PDB entry 7F1G | X-ray diffraction, 1.50 A resolution | chains A and D

# Chain A
Name: Beta-secretase 2
Source organism: Homo sapiens
Notes: EC 3.4.23.45
UniProtKB: Q9Y5Z0 (BACE2_HUMAN); residues 13-398 here correspond to UniProt positions 75-460 (UniProt number = residue number + 62)
Chain sequence (386 residues; numbered 13 to 398; the number before each row is that of its first residue):
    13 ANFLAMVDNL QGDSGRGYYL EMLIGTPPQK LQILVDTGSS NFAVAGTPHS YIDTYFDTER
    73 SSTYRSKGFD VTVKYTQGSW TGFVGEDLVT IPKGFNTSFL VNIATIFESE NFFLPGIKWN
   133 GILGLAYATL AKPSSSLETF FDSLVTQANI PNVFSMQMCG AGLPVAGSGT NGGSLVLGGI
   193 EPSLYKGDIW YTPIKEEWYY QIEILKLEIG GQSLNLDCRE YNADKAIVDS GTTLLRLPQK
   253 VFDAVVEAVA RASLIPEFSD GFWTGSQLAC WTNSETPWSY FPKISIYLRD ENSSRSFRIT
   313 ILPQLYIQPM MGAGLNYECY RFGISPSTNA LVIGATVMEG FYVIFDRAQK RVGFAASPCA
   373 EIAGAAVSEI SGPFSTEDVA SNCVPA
Not modelled in the structure: 26, 127-129, 174-182, 285-287, 323-329, 398
UniProt features mapped onto this chain:
  - active site: Asp-48, Asp-241
  - glycosylation (N-linked (GlcNAc...) asparagine): Asn-108, Asn-304
Disulfide bonds: Cys-171/Cys-371, Cys-230/Cys-395, Cys-282/Cys-331
Small-molecule neighbours: 0QQ (N-[3-[(4R,5R,6R)-2-azanyl-5-fluoranyl-4,6-dimethyl-5,6-dihydro-1,3-thiazin-4-yl]-4-fluoranyl-phenyl]-2,3-dihydro-[1,4]dioxino[2,3-c]pyridine-7-carboxamide): Asp-25, Gly-27, Arg-28, Gly-29, Tyr-30, Leu-46, Asp-48, Gly-50, Ser-51, Tyr-87, Phe-124, Trp-131, Ile-134, Asp-241, Ser-242, Gly-243, Thr-244, Thr-245, Ala-347, Glu-351

# Chain D
Name: Xaperone
Source organism: Homo sapiens
Chain sequence (113 residues; numbered 159 to 271; the number before each row is that of its first residue):
   159 AQVQLQESGG GLVQPGGSLR LSCAASGFTF SSAIMTWVRQ APGKGREWVS TIGSDGSITT
   219 YADSVKGRFT ISRDNARNTL YLQMNSLKPE DTAVYYCTSA GRRGPGTQVT VSS

# Interface between chain A and chain D
Contacting residue pairs (33; chain A residue first):
  Thr-75(A) with Ile-216(D)
  Arg-77(A) with Asp-213(D); Ser-215(D), hydrogen bond; Ile-216(D)
  Lys-79(A) with Ser-190(D), hydrogen bond (side chain-backbone)
  Phe-81(A) with Ser-190(D)
  Glu-98(A) with Ser-190(D); Ile-192(D); Gly-211(D); Ser-212(D), hydrogen bond
  Leu-112(A) with Thr-209(D); Gly-211(D); Ile-216(D), hydrophobic
  Val-113(A) with Ile-192(D)
  Asn-114(A) with Ile-192(D)
  Ser-147(A) with Ala-159(D); Ala-258(D); Arg-260(D), hydrogen bond (backbone-side chain)
  Ser-148(A) with Ala-258(D)
  Glu-150(A) with Ser-257(D); Ala-258(D), hydrogen bond (side chain-backbone)
  Asp-154(A) with Gly-259(D)
  Val-157(A) with Arg-204(D), hydrogen bond (backbone-side chain)
  Thr-158(A) with Thr-194(D); Val-196(D); Trp-206(D); Thr-256(D)
  Gln-159(A) with Trp-206(D); Thr-209(D)
  Asn-161(A) with Arg-204(D); Glu-205(D); Trp-206(D), hydrogen bond (side chain-backbone)
  Ile-162(A) with Arg-204(D), hydrogen bond (backbone-side chain)
Also at the interface, not in a pair above, chain A (21 interface residues in all): Leu-100, Ala-140, Pro-163, Asn-164
Also at the interface, not in a pair above, chain D (23 interface residues in all): Val-161, Phe-186, Ile-210, Thr-218

# In short
The interface between chain A and chain D involves 21 residues on one side and 23 on the other; the contacts
include 8 hydrogen bonds. Polar pairs include Arg-77(A)/Ser-215(D), Lys-79(A)/Ser-190(D) and
Glu-98(A)/Ser-212(D). Chain A binds compound 0QQ.
Chain A is Beta-secretase 2 and chain D is Xaperone, both from Homo sapiens; the structure, BACE2 xaperone
complex with
N-{3-[(4R,5R,6R)-2-amino-5-fluoro-4,6-dimethyl-5,6-dihydro-4H-1,3-thiazin-4-yl]-4-fluorophenyl}-2H,3H-[1,4]dioxino[2,3-c]pyridine-7-carboxamide,
was determined by X-ray diffraction together with 7F1D from the same study.
